PDB entry 4K3I | X-ray diffraction, 2.00 A resolution | chains A and C of the 6 polymer chains in the assembly

[Chain A]
Protein: Methylamine utilization protein MauG
From: Paracoccus denitrificans
Notes: EC 1.-.-.-
UniProtKB: Q51658 (MAUG_PARDP); residues 1-367 here correspond to UniProt positions 21-387 (UniProt number = residue number + 20)
Chain sequence (373 residues; row label = number of the first residue in the row):
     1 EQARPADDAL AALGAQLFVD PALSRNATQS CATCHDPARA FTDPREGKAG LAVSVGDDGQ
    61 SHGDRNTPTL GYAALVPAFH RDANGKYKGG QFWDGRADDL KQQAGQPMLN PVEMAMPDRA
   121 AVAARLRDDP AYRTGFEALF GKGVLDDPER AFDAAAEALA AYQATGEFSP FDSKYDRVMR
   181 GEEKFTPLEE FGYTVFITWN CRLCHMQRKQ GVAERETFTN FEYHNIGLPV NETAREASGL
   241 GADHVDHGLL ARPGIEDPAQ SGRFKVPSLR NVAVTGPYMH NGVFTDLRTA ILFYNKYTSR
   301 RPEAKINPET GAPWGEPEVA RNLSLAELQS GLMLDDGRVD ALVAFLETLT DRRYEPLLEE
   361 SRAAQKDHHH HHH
Unresolved in the structure: 1-5, 360-373
Covalently attached groups: heme c (HEC) linked to C31, C34, C201, C204
Differences from the reference sequence: expression tag (368-373)
Ion coordination: heme c Fe site 1 near H35 (its only coordinating residue here); Ca2+: N66, T275, P277; heme c Fe site 2: H205, Y294; Na+ site 1: N231, T233; Na+ site 2: L250, R252, I255
Residues lining bound ligands:
  - heme c (HEC), molecule 1: Q29, S30, H35, R45, S54, V55, G56, R65, N66, T67, P68, T69, L70, Q91, F92, W93, R96, L100, Q103, A104, P107, M108, E113, M114, L159, Q163, K265
  - heme c (HEC), molecule 2: W93, N200, H205, H224, I226, L228, F264, K265, V266, P267, L269, V272, Y278, M279, H280, L287, A290, I291, Y294, S324, E327, L328, L334, L342, L346
Swiss-Prot annotation at these positions:
  - binding site (heme c): C31, C34, H35, C201, C204, H205, H280

[Chain C]
Protein: Methylamine dehydrogenase light chain
From: Paracoccus denitrificans
Notes: EC 1.4.9.1
UniProtKB: P22619 (DHML_PARDE); residues 1-131 here correspond to UniProt positions 58-188 (UniProt number = residue number + 57)
Chain sequence (137 residues; row label = number of the first residue in the row):
     1 ADAPAGTDPR AKWVPQDNDI QACDYWRHCS IDGNICDCSG GSLTNCPPGT KLATASWVAS
    61 CYNPTDGQSY LIAYRDCCGY NVSGRCPCLN TEGELPVYRP EFANDIIWCF GAEDDAMTYH
   121 CTISPIVGKA SHHHHHH
Unresolved in the structure: 1-6, 132-137
Cystine bridges: C23-C88, C29-C61, C36-C121, C38-C86, C46-C77, C78-C109
Covalently attached groups: covalent link W57-W108
Modified / non-standard residues: W57 (6,7-dihydroxy-l-tryptophan; TOQ)
Differences from the reference sequence: expression tag (132-137)
What the authors report for this chain:
  - post-translational modification sites: W108

[Interface between chain A and chain C]
Pairs across the interface (31):
  M179(A) with K129(C); A130(C)
  F185(A) with S131(C)
  E190(A) with S131(C)
  F191(A) with E101(C)
  Y193(A) with L71(C), hydrophobic; K129(C), hydrogen bond (side chain-backbone); S131(C)
  T194(A) with V58(C); E101(C); F102(C)
  T198(A) with S56(C); V58(C); E101(C)
  W199(A) with E101(C), hydrogen bond
  R202(A) with S56(C); A73(C); R75(C); V127(C), hydrogen bond (side chain-backbone)
  M206(A) with V127(C)
  Q210(A) with T44(C), hydrogen bond; I126(C)
  G211(A) with I126(C), hydrogen bond (backbone-backbone); V127(C)
  V212(A) with Y70(C), hydrophobic; G128(C); K129(C)
  S330(A) with F110(C); G111(C)
  R338(A) with P100(C); E101(C), salt bridge
Other interface residues (no listed pair), chain A (21 interface residues in all): V178, V195, I197, L203, K209, L332
Other interface residues (no listed pair), chain C (22 interface residues in all): T54, A55, W108, P125
From the paper, about this interface:
  - pairs named by the authors: W199(A)-E101(C) (hydrogen bond), E101(C)-R338(A) (salt bridge)

[Overview]
Chain A and chain C form an interface of 21 and 22 residues respectively; the contacts include 5 hydrogen
bonds and 1 salt bridge. Polar contacts include R338(A)-E101(C), Y193(A)-K129(C) and W199(A)-E101(C). The
authors report a hydrogen bond between W199(A) and E101(C); a salt bridge between E101(C) and R338(A). From
the paper: a modification site at W108(C).
Chain A is Methylamine utilization protein MauG and chain C is Methylamine dehydrogenase light chain, both
from Paracoccus denitrificans; the structure, Crystal Structure of the Quinol Form of Methylamine
Dehydrogenase in Complex with the Diferrous Form of ..., was determined by X-ray diffraction.
